PDB entry 3A22 | X-ray diffraction, 1.90 A resolution | chain A

== Chain A ==
Name: Putative secreted alpha-galactosidase
Source organism: Streptomyces avermitilis
UniProtKB: Q82L26 (Q82L26_STRAW); numbering as in UniProt (aligned over 45-658)
Sequence (614 residues; each row starts with the number of its first residue):
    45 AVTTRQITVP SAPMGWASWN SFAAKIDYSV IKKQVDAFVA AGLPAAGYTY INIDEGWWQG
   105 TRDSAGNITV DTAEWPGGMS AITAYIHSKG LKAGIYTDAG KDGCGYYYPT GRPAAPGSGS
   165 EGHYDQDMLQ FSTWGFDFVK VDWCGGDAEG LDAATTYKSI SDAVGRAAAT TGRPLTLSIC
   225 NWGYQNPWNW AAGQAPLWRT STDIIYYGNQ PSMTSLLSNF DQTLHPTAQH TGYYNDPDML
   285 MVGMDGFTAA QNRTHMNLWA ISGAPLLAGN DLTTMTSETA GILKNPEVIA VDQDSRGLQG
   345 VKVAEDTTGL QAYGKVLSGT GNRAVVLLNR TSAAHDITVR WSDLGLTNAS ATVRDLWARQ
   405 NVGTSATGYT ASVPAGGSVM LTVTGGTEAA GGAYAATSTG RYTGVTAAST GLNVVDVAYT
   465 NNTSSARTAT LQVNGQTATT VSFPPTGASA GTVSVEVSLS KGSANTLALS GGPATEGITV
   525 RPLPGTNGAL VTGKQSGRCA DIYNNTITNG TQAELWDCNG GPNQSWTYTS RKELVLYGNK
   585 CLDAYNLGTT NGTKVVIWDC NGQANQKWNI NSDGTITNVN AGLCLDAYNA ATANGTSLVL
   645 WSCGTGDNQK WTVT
Disulfides: Cys148-Cys188, Cys543-Cys562, Cys585-Cys604, Cys628-Cys647
Ligand contacts:
  - 1PG (2-(2-{2-[2-(2-methoxy-ethoxy)-ethoxy]-ethoxy}-ethoxy)-ethanol), molecule 1: Pro153, Thr154, Gly155, Tyr250, Tyr251, Gly252, Asn253
  - 1PG, molecule 2: Gly435, Gly436, Tyr438, Thr450, Ala452
  - alpha-L-arabinopyranose (ARA), molecule 1: Trp63, Asp98, Glu99, Tyr140, Cys148, Lys184, Asp186, Cys188, Cys224, Trp226, Arg243, Asp247, Asp282, Met283
  - alpha-L-arabinopyranose (ARA), molecule 2: Gly479, Gln480, Thr481, Asp545, Ile546, Tyr547, Asn548, Asn549, Trp560, Asn563, Asn567, Gln568
  - alpha-L-arabinopyranose (ARA), molecule 3: Tyr547, Glu558, Trp560, Gly639
  - alpha-L-arabinopyranose (ARA), molecule 4: Asp587, Ala588, Tyr589, Asn590, Leu591, Trp602, Asn605, Gln607, Asn609, Gln610
  - alpha-L-arabinopyranose (ARA), molecule 5: Asp630, Ala631, Tyr632, Asn633, Ala634, Trp645, Thr649, Asn652, Gln653

== Summary ==
Bound to chain A: 5 copies of alpha-L-arabinopyranose and compound 1PG.
Chain A is Putative secreted alpha-galactosidase (Streptomyces avermitilis); the structure, Crystal Structure
of beta-L-Arabinopyranosidase complexed with L-arabinose, was determined by X-ray diffraction together with
3A21 from the same study.
